4NPK - chain A; structure by X-ray diffraction, 2.55 A resolution.

# Chain A
Molecule: Extended synaptotagmin-2
Source organism: Homo sapiens
Notes: fragment: C2A and C2B domains
UniProt: A0FGR8 (ESYT2_HUMAN); numbering as in UniProt (aligned over 363-660)
Chain sequence (299 residues; row label = number of the first residue in the row):
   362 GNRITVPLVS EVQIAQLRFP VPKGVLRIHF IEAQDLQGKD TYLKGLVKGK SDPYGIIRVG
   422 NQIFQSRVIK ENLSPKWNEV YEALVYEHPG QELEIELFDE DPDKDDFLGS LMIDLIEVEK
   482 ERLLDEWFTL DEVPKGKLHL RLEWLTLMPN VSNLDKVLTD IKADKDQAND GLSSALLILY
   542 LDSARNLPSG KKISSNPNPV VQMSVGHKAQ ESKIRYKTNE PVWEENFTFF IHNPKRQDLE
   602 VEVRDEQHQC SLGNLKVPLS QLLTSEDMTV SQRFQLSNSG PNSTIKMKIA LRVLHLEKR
Unresolved in the structure: 362-379, 526-531, 551-555, 660
Sequence notes: expression tag (362); engineered mutation V512 (Ala in A0FGR8)
Bound ions: Ca2+ site 1: K400, D401, D460, D462, D467; Ca2+ site 2: D401, D413, D460, E461, D462; Ca2+ site 3: D462, D464, D466
Swiss-Prot annotation at these positions:
  - binding site (Ca(2+)): K400, D401, D413, D460, E461, D462, D464, D466, D467
  - mutagenesis: D401 (D401A: Abolishes calcium binding; when associated with A-413), D413 (D413A: Abolishes calcium binding; when associated with A-401; D413N: Strongly reduces calcium binding), D466 (D466A: Impairs binding of the third calcium ion, but has no effect on the binding of the other two calcium ions)
From the paper describing this entry:
  - Ca2+ coordination: K400, D401, D413, D460, E461, D462, D464, D466, D467
  - mutagenesis - D401A/D413A: abolished binding to Ca2+
  - mutagenesis - D413N, D466A: decreased binding to Ca2+
  - mutagenesis - D413N, D466A: unchanged stability

# Overview
The Ca2+ site 1 is built by K400, D401, D460, D462 and D467. D401, D413, D460, E461 and D462 form the Ca2+
site 2. UniProt lists 9 Ca2+-binding residues and 3 mutagenesis sites. From the paper: D413N and D466A reduce
binding to Ca2+; Ca2+ coordination by K400, D401 and D413 among others.
Chain A is Extended synaptotagmin-2 (Homo sapiens); the structure, Extended-Synaptotagmin 2, C2A- and
C2B-domains, calcium bound, was determined by X-ray diffraction, deposited together with 4NPJ.
